PDB entry 7UMB | X-ray diffraction, 3.23 A resolution | chains B and C

== Chain B ==
Molecule: Kinase suppressor of Ras 2
Source organism: Homo sapiens
Notes: EC 2.7.11.1
UniProtKB: Q6VAB6 (KSR2_HUMAN); numbering as in UniProt (aligned over 634-950)
Chain sequence (342 residues; each row starts with the number of its first residue):
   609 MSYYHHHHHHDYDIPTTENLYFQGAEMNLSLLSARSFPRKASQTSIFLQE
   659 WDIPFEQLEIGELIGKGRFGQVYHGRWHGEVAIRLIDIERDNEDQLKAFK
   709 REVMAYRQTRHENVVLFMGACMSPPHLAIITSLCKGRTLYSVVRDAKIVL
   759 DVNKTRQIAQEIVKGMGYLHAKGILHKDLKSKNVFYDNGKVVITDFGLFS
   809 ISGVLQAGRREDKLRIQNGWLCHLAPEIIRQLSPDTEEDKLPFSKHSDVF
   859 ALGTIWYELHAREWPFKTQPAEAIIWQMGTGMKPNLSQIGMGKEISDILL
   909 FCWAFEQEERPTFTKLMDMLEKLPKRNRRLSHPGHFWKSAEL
Unresolved in the structure: 609-651, 686, 815-817, 933-950
Construct notes: initiating methionine (609); expression tag (610-633)
Ligand contacts:
  - AMP-PNP (ANP; phosphoaminophosphonic acid-adenylate ester): Ile-672, Gly-673, Lys-674, Gly-675, Arg-676, Phe-677, Val-680, Ala-690, Arg-692, Val-723, Thr-739, Ser-740, Leu-741, Cys-742, Thr-746, Asp-786, Lys-788, Lys-790, Asn-791, Phe-793, Asp-803, Gln-825
  - U9F ({3-[(1M,2M)-2-{[(1S,2P)-1H,1'H-[2,2'-bipyrrol]-5-yl-kappaN~1~]methylidene}-2H-pyrrol-5-yl-kappaN]-N-(2-{2-[3-({(3M)-3-[(4aM)-3-cyclopropyl-5-(2-fluoro-4-iodoanilino)-6,8-dimethyl-2,4,7-trioxo-3,4,6,7-tetrahydropyrido[4,3-d]pyrimidin-1(2H)-yl]phenyl}amino)-3-oxopropoxy]ethoxy}ethyl)propanamidato}(difluorido)boron): Thr-876, Gln-877, Pro-878
UniProt features mapped onto this chain:
  - active site: Asp-786 (Proton donor/acceptor)
  - binding site (ATP): Ile-672 to Val-680, Lys-788, Asp-803
  - natural variant: Arg-676 (R676S: In a lung adenocarcinoma sample)
  - mutagenesis: Arg-718 (R718H: Impairs formation of heterotetramers with MAP2K1, but not the formation of heterodimers), Asp-786 (D786A: Loss of kinase activity), Ala-879 (A879L: Impairs MAP2K1 binding)
From the paper describing this entry:
  - post-translational modification sites: Ser-939 (citing earlier work)

== Chain C ==
Molecule: Dual specificity mitogen-activated protein kinase kinase 1
Source organism: Homo sapiens
UniProtKB: Q02750 (MP2K1_HUMAN); numbering as in UniProt (aligned over 35-393)
Chain sequence (384 residues; each row starts with the number of its first residue):
    10 MSYYHHHHHHDYDIPTTENLYFQGAKKLEELELDEQQRKRLEAFLTQKQK
    60 VGELKDDDFEKISELGAGNGGVVFKVSHKPSGLVMARKLIHLEIKPAIRN
   110 QIIRELQVLHECNSPYIVGFYGAFYSDGEISICMEHMDGGSLDQVLKKAG
   160 RIPEQILGKVSIAVIKGLTYLREKHKIMHRDVKPSNILVNSRGEIKLCDF
   210 GVSGQLIDSMANSFVGTRSYMSPERLQGTHYSVQSDIWSMGLSLVEMAVG
   260 RYPIPPPDAKELELMFGCQVEGDAAETPPRPRTPGRPLSSYGMDSRPPMA
   310 IFELLDYIVNEPPPKLPSAVFSLEFQDFVNKCLIKNPAERADLKQLMVHA
   360 FIKRSDAEEVDFAGWLCSTIGLNQPSTPTHAAGV
Unresolved in the structure: 10-40, 75-80, 275-306, 382-393
Construct notes: initiating methionine (10); expression tag (11-34); conflict Ala-328 (Gly in Q02750)
Ligand contacts:
  - AMP-PNP (ANP; phosphoaminophosphonic acid-adenylate ester): Leu-74, Val-82, Ala-95, Lys-97, Met-143, Glu-144, His-145, Met-146, Ser-150, Gln-153, Asp-190, Lys-192, Ser-194, Asn-195, Leu-197, Asp-208
  - U9F ({3-[(1M,2M)-2-{[(1S,2P)-1H,1'H-[2,2'-bipyrrol]-5-yl-kappaN~1~]methylidene}-2H-pyrrol-5-yl-kappaN]-N-(2-{2-[3-({(3M)-3-[(4aM)-3-cyclopropyl-5-(2-fluoro-4-iodoanilino)-6,8-dimethyl-2,4,7-trioxo-3,4,6,7-tetrahydropyrido[4,3-d]pyrimidin-1(2H)-yl]phenyl}amino)-3-oxopropoxy]ethoxy}ethyl)propanamidato}(difluorido)boron): Lys-97, Leu-115, Leu-118, Val-127, Ile-141, Met-143, Lys-185, His-188, Arg-189, Asp-190, Cys-207, Asp-208, Phe-209, Gly-210, Val-211, Ser-212, Leu-215, Ile-216, Arg-234, Tyr-240
UniProt features mapped onto this chain:
  - region: Glu-270 to Pro-307 (RAF1-binding)
  - active site: Asp-190 (Proton acceptor)
  - binding site (ATP): Leu-74 to Val-82, Lys-97, Met-143 to Met-146, Ser-150 to Gln-153, Lys-192 to Asn-195, Asp-208
  - binding site (U0126): Lys-97, Asp-208 to Val-211
  - binding site (K-252a): Glu-144 to Met-146, Ser-194
  - modified residue: Ser-218 (Phosphoserine), Ser-222 (Phosphoserine), Thr-286 (Phosphothreonine), Thr-292 (Phosphothreonine), Ser-298 (Phosphoserine)
  - natural variant: Phe-53 (F53S: In CFC3), Gln-56 (Q56P: In MEL), Lys-57 (K57E: In MEL; K57N: In MEL), Gly-128 (G128V: In CFC3), Tyr-130 (Y130C: In CFC3)
  - mutagenesis: Lys-97 (K97A: Loss of catalytic activity. Strongly reduces phosphorylation upon UV irradiation; K97R: Loss of catalytic activity. No effect on BRAF-KSR1 or BRAF-KSR2 dimerization), Ser-150 (S150A: No loss of activity), Ser-212 (S212A: No loss of activity), Ser-218 (S218A: Loss of catalytic activity. No effect on BRAF-KSR1 dimerization; when associated with A-222; S218D: No effect on BRAF-KSR1 dimerization; when associated with D-222), Met-219 (M219V: Increases interaction with KSR1 and BRAF; M219W: Increases interaction with KSR1 and BRAF; when associated with L-220), Ala-220 (A220L: Increases interaction with KSR1 and BRAF; when associated with w-219), Asn-221 (N221Y: Increases interaction with KSR1 and BRAF), Ser-222 (S222A: Loss of catalytic activity. No effect on BRAF-KSR1 dimerization; when associated with A-218; S222D: No effect on BRAF-KSR1 dimerization; when associated with D-218), Phe-311 (F311S: Loss of interaction with BRAF and KSR1. Loss of BRAF-KSR1 dimerization)
From the paper describing this entry:
  - binding site for U9F: Arg-189
  - mutagenesis - S218A/S222A (EC50 = 22 +/- 2 nM): unchanged binding to U9F
  - post-translational modification sites: Ser-218, Ser-222 (citing earlier work)

== Chain B / chain C interface ==
Pairs across the interface (49):
  Lys-674(B) / Glu-102(C)  salt bridge
  Arg-818(B) / Phe-223(C)
  Asp-820(B) / Gly-225(C)
  Asp-820(B) / Thr-226(C)  hydrogen bond
  Asp-820(B) / Arg-227(C)  salt bridge
  Lys-821(B) / Phe-223(C)
  Lys-821(B) / Val-224(C)
  Leu-822(B) / Ser-222(C)
  Leu-822(B) / Phe-223(C)
  Leu-822(B) / Val-224(C)  hydrogen bond (backbone-backbone)
  Arg-823(B) / Asn-221(C)
  Arg-823(B) / Ser-222(C)
  Ile-824(B) / Asn-221(C)
  Ile-824(B) / Ser-222(C)  hydrogen bond (backbone-backbone)
  Ile-824(B) / Val-224(C)  hydrophobic
  Gln-825(B) / Ala-220(C)
  Gln-825(B) / Asn-221(C)
  Asn-826(B) / Met-219(C)  hydrogen bond (side chain-backbone)
  Asn-826(B) / Ala-220(C)  hydrogen bond (backbone-backbone)
  Arg-838(B) / Ala-309(C)
  Arg-838(B) / Phe-311(C)
  Arg-838(B) / Glu-312(C)  salt bridge
  Leu-840(B) / Ala-309(C)
  Leu-840(B) / Ile-310(C)  hydrogen bond (backbone-backbone)
  Gln-877(B) / Gly-237(C)
  Pro-878(B) / Met-230(C)  hydrophobic
  Pro-878(B) / Arg-234(C)
  Ala-879(B) / Ser-222(C)
  Glu-880(B) / Ser-228(C)  hydrogen bond
  Glu-880(B) / Met-230(C)
  Glu-880(B) / Leu-235(C)
  Glu-880(B) / Leu-314(C)
  Ala-881(B) / Met-230(C)  hydrophobic
  Ala-881(B) / Arg-234(C)
  Ala-881(B) / Leu-235(C)
  Ile-883(B) / Ile-310(C)  hydrophobic
  Ile-883(B) / Phe-311(C)
  Trp-884(B) / Leu-235(C)
  Trp-884(B) / Gln-236(C)
  Trp-884(B) / Phe-311(C)
  Trp-884(B) / Leu-314(C)
  Trp-884(B) / Asp-315(C)  hydrogen bond
  Trp-884(B) / Val-318(C)  hydrophobic
  Gln-885(B) / Leu-235(C)
  Gln-885(B) / Gln-236(C)
  Gln-885(B) / Gly-237(C)
  Gly-887(B) / Phe-311(C)
  Thr-888(B) / Phe-311(C)
  Thr-888(B) / Asp-315(C)
Interface residues without a listed pair, chain B (26 interface residues in all): Ile-837, Gln-839, Ser-841, Pro-842, Met-890
Interface residues without a listed pair, chain C (26 interface residues in all): Val-81, Met-308, Asn-319
Interface features reported in the paper:
  - hot spots on chain B (mutagenesis) - W884D: decreased binding to Dual specificity mitogen-activated protein kinase kinase 1 (chain C)
  - hot spots on chain C (mutagenesis) - F311R: decreased binding to Kinase suppressor of Ras 2 (chain B)

== In short ==
The chain B/chain C interface involves 26 residues from each chain, with 8 hydrogen bonds and 3 salt bridges.
Polar pairs include Lys-674(B)/Glu-102(C), Asp-820(B)/Arg-227(C) and Arg-838(B)/Glu-312(C). The paper reports
a binding site for U9F at Arg-189(C); W884D of chain B reduces binding to Dual specificity mitogen-activated
protein kinase kinase 1 (chain C); 3 substitutions were tested in all.
Here chain B is Kinase suppressor of Ras 2 and chain C is Dual specificity mitogen-activated protein kinase
kinase 1, both from Homo sapiens. Entry 7UMB (NanoBRET tracer Tram-bo bound to a KSR2-MEK1 complex) was
determined by X-ray diffraction.
